Entry 5V7Q (electron microscopy, 3.70 A resolution); this record covers chains A and Q of the 31 polymer chains in the assembly.

Chain A:
Molecule: 23S rRNA
From: Mycobacterium tuberculosis
Sequence (3138 nucleotides; each row starts with the number of its first residue):
     1 UUGUAAGUGU CUAAGGGCGC AUGGUGGAUG CCUUGGCAUC GAGAGCCGAU GAAGGACGUG
    61 GGAGGCUGCG AUAUGCCUCG GGGAGCUGUC AACCGAGCGU GGAUCCGAGG AUUUCCGAAU
   121 GGGGAAACCC AGCACGAGUG AUGUCGUGCU ACCCGCAUCU GAAUAUAUAG GGUGCGGGAG
   181 GGAACGCGGG GAAGUGAAAC AUCUCAGUAC CCGUAGGAGG AGAAAACAAU UGUGAUUCCG
   241 CAAGUAGUGG CGAGCGAACG CGGAACAGGC UAAACCGCAC GCAUGGGUAA CCGGGUAGGG
   301 GUUGUGUGUG CGGGGUUGUG GGAGGAUAUG UCUCAGCGCU ACCCGGCUGA GAGGCAGUCA
   361 GAAAGUGUCG UGGUUAGCGG AAGUGGCCUG GGAUGGUCUG CCGUAGACGG UGAGAGCCCG
   421 GUACGCGAAA ACCCGGCACC UGCCUAGUAU CAAUUCCCGA GUAGCAGCGG GCCCGUGGAA
   481 UCCGCUGUGA AUCCGCCGGG ACCACCCGGU AAGCCUAAAU ACUCCUCGAU GACCGAUAGC
   541 GGAUUAGUAC CGUGAGGGAA UGGUGAAAAG UACCCCGGGA GGGGAGUGAA AGAGUACCUG
   601 AAACCGUGUG CCUACAAUCC GUCAGAGCCU CCUUUUCCUC UCCGGAGGAG GGUGGUGAUG
   661 GCGUGCCUUU UGAAGAAUGA GCCUGCGAGU CAGGGACAUG UCGCAAGGUU AACCCGUGUG
   721 GGGUAGCCGC AGCGAAAGCG AGUCUGAAUA GGGCGACCCA CACGCGCAUA CGCGCGUGUG
   781 AAUAGUGGCG UGUUCUGGAC CCGAAGCGGA GUGAUCUACC CAUGGCCAGG GUGAAGCGCG
   841 GGUAAGACCG CGUGGAGGCC CGAACCCACU UAGGUUGAAG ACUGAGGGGA UGAGCUGUGG
   901 GUAGGGGUGA AAGGCCAAUC AAACUCCGUG AUAGCUGGUU CUCCCCGAAA UGCAUUUAGG
   961 UGCAGCGUUG CGUGGUUCAC CGCGGAGGUA GAGCUACUGG AUGGCCGAUG GGCCCUACUA
  1021 GGUUACUGAC GUCAGCCAAA CUCCGAAUGC CGUGGUGUAA AGCGUGGCAG UGAGACGGCG
  1081 GGGGAUAAGC UCCGUACGUC GAAAGGGAAA CAGCCCAGAU CGCCGGCUAA GGCCCCCAAG
  1141 CGUGUGCUAA GUGGGAAAGG AUGUGCAGUC GCAAAGACAA CCAGGAGGUU GGCUUAGAAG
  1201 CAGCCACCCU UGAAAGAGUG CGUAAUAGCU CACUGGUCAA GUGAUUGUGC GCCGAUAAUG
  1261 UAGCGGGGCU CAAGCACACC GCCGAAGCCG CGGCACAUCC ACCUUGUGGU GGGUGUGGGU
  1321 AGGGGAGCGU CCCUCAUUCA GCGAAGCCAC CGGGUGACCG GUGGUGGAGG GUGGGGGAGU
  1381 GAGAAUGCAG GCAUGAGUAG CGACAAGGCA AGUGAGAACC UUGCCCGCCG AAAGACCAAG
  1441 GGUUCCUGGG CCAGGCCAGU CCGCCCAGGG UGAGUCGGGA CCUAAGGCGA GGCCGACAGG
  1501 CGUAGUCGAU GGACAACGGG UUGAUAUUCC CGUACCCGUG UGUGGGCGCC CGUGACGAAU
  1561 CAGCGGUACU AACCACCCAA AACCGGAUCG AUCACUCCCC UUCGGGGGUG UGGAGUUCUG
  1621 GGGCUGCGUG GGAACUUCGC UGGUAGUAGU CAAGCGAAGG GGUGACGCAG GAAGGUAGCC
  1681 GUACCAGUCA GUGGUAACAC UGGGGCAAGC CGGUAGGGAG AGCGAUAGGC AAAUCCGUCG
  1741 CUCACUAAUC CUGAGAGGUG ACGCAUAGCC GGUUGAGGCG AAUUCGGUGA UCCUCUGCUG
  1801 CCAAGAAAAG CCUCUAGCGA GCACACACAC GGCCCGUACC CCAAACCGAC ACAGGUGGUC
  1861 AGGUAGAGCA UACCAAGGCG UACGAGAUAA CUAUGGUUAA GGAACUCGGC AAAAUGCCCC
  1921 CGUAACUUCG GGAGAAGGGG GACCGGAAUA UCGUGAACAC CCUUGCGGUG GGAGCGGGAU
  1981 CCGGUCGCAG AAACCAGUGA GGAGCGACUG UUUACUAAAA ACACAGGUCC GUGCGAAGUC
  2041 GCAAGACGAU GUAUACGGAC UGACGCCUGC CCGGUGCUGG AAGGUUAAGA GGACCCGUUA
  2101 ACCCGCAAGG GUGAAGCGGA GAAUUUAAGC CCCAGUAAAC GGCGGUGGUA ACUAUAACCA
  2161 UCCUAAGGUA GCGAAAUUCC UUGUCGGGUA AGUUCCGACC UGCACGAAUG GCGUAACGAC
  2221 UUCUCAACUG UCUCAACCAU AGACUCGGCG AAAUUGCACU ACGAGUAAAG AUGCUCGUUA
  2281 CGCGCGGCAG GACGAAAAGA CCCCGGGACC UUCACUACAA CUUGGUAUUG AUGUUCGGUA
  2341 CGGUUUGUGU AGGAUAGGUG GGAGACUGUG AAACCUCGAC GCCAGUUGGG GCGGAGUCGU
  2401 UGUUGAAAUA CCACUCUGAU CGUAUUGGGC AUCUAACCUC GAACCCUGAA UCGGGUUUAG
  2461 GGACAGUGCC UGGCGGGUAG UUUAACUGGG GCGGUUGCCU CCUAAAAUGU AACGGAGGCG
  2521 CCCAAAGGUU CCCUCAACCU GGACGGCAAU CAGGUGGCGA GUGUAAAUGC ACAAGGGAGC
  2581 UUGACUGCGA GACUUACAAG UCAAGCAGGG ACGAAAGUCG GGAUUAGUGA UCCGGCACCC
  2641 CCGAGUGGAA GGGGUGUCGC UCAACGGAUA AAAGGUACCC CGGGGAUAAC AGGCUGAUCU
  2701 UCCCCAAGAG UCCAUAUCGA CGGGAUGGUU UGGCACCUCG AUGUCGGCUC GUCGCAUCCU
  2761 GGGGCUGGAG CAGGUCCCAA GGGUUGGGCU GUUCGCCCAU UAAAGCGGCA CGCGAGCUGG
  2821 GUUUAGAACG UCGUGAGACA GUUCGGUCUC UAUCCGCCGC GCGCGUCAGA AACUUGAGGA
  2881 AACCUGUCCC UAGUACGAGA GGACCGGGAC GGACGAACCU CUGGUGCACC AGUUGUCCCG
  2941 CCAGGGGCAC CGCUGGAUAG CCACGUUCGG UCAGGAUAAC CGCUGAAAGC AUCUAAGCGG
  3001 GAAACCUUCU CCAAGAUCAG GUUUCUCACC CACUUGGUGG GAUAAGGCCC CCCGCAGAAC
  3061 ACGGGUUCAA UAGGUCAGAC CUGGAAGCUC AGUAAUGGGU GUAGGGAACU GGUGCUAACC
  3121 GGCCGAAAAC UUACAACA
Unresolved in the structure: 1-4, 1013-1022, 3133-3138
Ligand contacts: Llinezolid-114 (917; N-({(5S)-2-oxo-3-[4-(1,3-thiazol-5-yl)phenyl]-1,3-oxazolidin-5-yl}methyl)acetamide): G2299, A2300, A2689, C2690, A2741, U2742, G2743, U2744, U2823
From the paper describing this entry:
  - contacts within the chain: A1591-G2079, A1591-C2132
  - binding site for Llinezolid-114: U2744

Chain Q:
Name: 50S ribosomal protein L20
From: Mycobacterium tuberculosis
UniProtKB: A0A045KJ85 (A0A045KJ85_MYCTX); residue numbers follow UniProt; this construct covers 1-129
Sequence (129 residues; row label = number of the first residue in the row):
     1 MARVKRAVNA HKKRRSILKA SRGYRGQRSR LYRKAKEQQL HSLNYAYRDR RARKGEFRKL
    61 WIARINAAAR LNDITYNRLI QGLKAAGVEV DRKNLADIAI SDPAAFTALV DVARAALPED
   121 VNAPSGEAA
Unresolved in the structure: 1, 124-129

Interface between chain A and chain Q:
Contacting residue pairs (141; chain A residue first):
  G17(A) - Arg25(Q)  hydrogen bond to the sugar
  C18(A) - Gly23(Q)  sugar contact
  C18(A) - Gly26(Q)  hydrogen bond to the phosphate
  G19(A) - Gly23(Q)  phosphate contact
  G19(A) - Ser29(Q)  phosphate contact
  G19(A) - Arg30(Q)  salt bridge to the phosphate
  C20(A) - Arg22(Q)  salt bridge to the phosphate
  U29(A) - Lys5(Q)  salt bridge to the phosphate
  U29(A) - Ala7(Q)  sugar contact
  U29(A) - Val8(Q)  sugar contact
  G30(A) - Lys5(Q)  salt bridge to the phosphate
  C533(A) - Ala2(Q)  phosphate contact
  C534(A) - Ala2(Q)  hydrogen bond to the phosphate
  C534(A) - Arg3(Q)  hydrogen bond to the phosphate
  G535(A) - Arg3(Q)  salt bridge to the phosphate
  A536(A) - Lys5(Q)  salt bridge to the phosphate
  A538(A) - Arg3(Q)  sugar contact
  A601(A) - Arg14(Q)  sugar contact
  C619(A) - Arg28(Q)  base contact
  C620(A) - Arg25(Q)  sugar contact
  C620(A) - Gln38(Q)  hydrogen bond to the phosphate
  C620(A) - Tyr45(Q)  phosphate contact
  G621(A) - Tyr24(Q)  phosphate contact
  G621(A) - Arg25(Q)  hydrogen bond to the phosphate
  G621(A) - Gln38(Q)  hydrogen bond to the sugar
  G621(A) - Ser42(Q)  hydrogen bond to the sugar
  G621(A) - Tyr45(Q)  base contact
  U622(A) - Tyr24(Q)  hydrogen bond to the phosphate
  U622(A) - Ser42(Q)  sugar contact
  U622(A) - Tyr45(Q)  sugar contact
  U622(A) - Ala46(Q)  hydrogen bond to the sugar
  U622(A) - Asp49(Q)  hydrogen bond to the sugar
  C623(A) - Asp49(Q)  sugar contact
  C623(A) - Arg53(Q)  sugar contact
  A624(A) - Arg53(Q)  salt bridge to the phosphate
  A624(A) - Phe57(Q)  sugar contact
  G655(A) - Arg22(Q)  salt bridge to the phosphate
  U656(A) - Gly23(Q)  phosphate contact
  G660(A) - Glu56(Q)  base contact
  G661(A) - Asp49(Q)  base contact
  C662(A) - Arg48(Q)  hydrogen bond to the sugar
  G663(A) - Tyr45(Q)  hydrogen bond to the sugar
  G663(A) - Arg48(Q)  hydrogen bond to the sugar
  G665(A) - Glu37(Q)  hydrogen bond to the base
  G665(A) - His41(Q)  hydrogen bond to the sugar
  C666(A) - Glu37(Q)  sugar contact
  C666(A) - His41(Q)  salt bridge to the phosphate
  C682(A) - Leu31(Q)  phosphate contact
  C682(A) - Arg33(Q)  salt bridge to the phosphate
  C683(A) - Arg33(Q)  salt bridge to the phosphate
  U684(A) - His11(Q)  phosphate contact
  U684(A) - Arg14(Q)  phosphate contact
  G685(A) - Ala7(Q)  phosphate contact
  G685(A) - His11(Q)  salt bridge to the phosphate
  C686(A) - Arg3(Q)  phosphate contact
  C686(A) - Lys5(Q)  phosphate contact
  C686(A) - Arg6(Q)  salt bridge to the phosphate
  G687(A) - Arg3(Q)  salt bridge to the phosphate
  G687(A) - Arg6(Q)  salt bridge to the phosphate
  C941(A) - Lys13(Q)  salt bridge to the phosphate
  A1119(A) - Tyr47(Q)  hydrogen bond to the sugar
  C1121(A) - Tyr47(Q)  hydrogen bond to the phosphate
  C1121(A) - Arg51(Q)  salt bridge to the phosphate
  G1122(A) - Arg50(Q)  salt bridge to the phosphate
  G1122(A) - Arg51(Q)  salt bridge to the phosphate
  C1123(A) - Arg50(Q)  salt bridge to the phosphate
  C1123(A) - Arg53(Q)  salt bridge to the phosphate
  C1123(A) - Lys54(Q)  base contact
  C1124(A) - Arg53(Q)  salt bridge to the phosphate
  C1124(A) - Phe57(Q)  sugar contact
  C1124(A) - Trp61(Q)  sugar contact
  C1124(A) - Lys93(Q)  hydrogen bond to the sugar
  G1125(A) - Lys54(Q)  hydrogen bond to the base
  G1125(A) - Asp91(Q)  sugar contact
  G1125(A) - Lys93(Q)  salt bridge to the phosphate
  G1126(A) - Arg58(Q)  salt bridge to the phosphate
  G1126(A) - Asp91(Q)  phosphate contact
  G1126(A) - Arg92(Q)  hydrogen bond to the phosphate
  C1127(A) - Arg58(Q)  salt bridge to the phosphate
  C1127(A) - Lys84(Q)  salt bridge to the phosphate
  C1127(A) - Arg92(Q)  salt bridge to the phosphate
  U1128(A) - Lys84(Q)  salt bridge to the phosphate
  A1138(A) - Lys59(Q)  sugar contact
  A1138(A) - Ile62(Q)  phosphate contact
  A1139(A) - Ile62(Q)  sugar contact
  A1139(A) - Ala63(Q)  phosphate contact
  A1139(A) - Asn66(Q)  hydrogen bond to the phosphate
  A1139(A) - Asn77(Q)  hydrogen bond to the sugar
  G1140(A) - Asn66(Q)  hydrogen bond to the phosphate
  G1140(A) - Arg70(Q)  salt bridge to the phosphate
  G1140(A) - Thr75(Q)  phosphate contact
  G1140(A) - Tyr76(Q)  hydrogen bond to the phosphate
  G1140(A) - Asn77(Q)  hydrogen bond to the sugar
  C1141(A) - Arg70(Q)  salt bridge to the phosphate
  C1279(A) - Val121(Q)  hydrogen bond to the sugar
  C1280(A) - Arg78(Q)  hydrogen bond to the base
  C1280(A) - Gln81(Q)  sugar contact
  C1280(A) - Val121(Q)  sugar contact
  C1280(A) - Ala123(Q)  sugar contact
  G1281(A) - Asn77(Q)  hydrogen bond to the sugar
  G1281(A) - Arg78(Q)  hydrogen bond to the sugar
  G1281(A) - Gln81(Q)  hydrogen bond to the phosphate
  C1282(A) - Tyr76(Q)  phosphate contact
  C1282(A) - Asn77(Q)  sugar contact
  C1282(A) - Lys84(Q)  salt bridge to the phosphate
  C1283(A) - Ile62(Q)  phosphate contact
  C1283(A) - Tyr76(Q)  phosphate contact
  C1283(A) - Arg92(Q)  salt bridge to the phosphate
  G1284(A) - Arg58(Q)  salt bridge to the phosphate
  G1284(A) - Ile62(Q)  phosphate contact
  A1285(A) - Gly55(Q)  phosphate contact
  A1286(A) - Tyr47(Q)  base contact
  A1286(A) - Arg48(Q)  base contact
  A1286(A) - Arg51(Q)  hydrogen bond to the sugar
  G1329(A) - Asn9(Q)  base contact
  G1329(A) - Lys12(Q)  sugar contact
  U1330(A) - Val4(Q)  base contact
  U1330(A) - Lys12(Q)  sugar contact
  C1331(A) - Arg3(Q)  sugar contact
  C1348(A) - Arg14(Q)  salt bridge to the phosphate
  C1348(A) - Arg15(Q)  salt bridge to the phosphate
  C1350(A) - Arg22(Q)  salt bridge to the phosphate
  C1358(A) - Lys13(Q)  phosphate contact
  C1359(A) - Lys12(Q)  salt bridge to the phosphate
  G1379(A) - Ala2(Q)  hydrogen bond to the sugar
  G1379(A) - Arg3(Q)  base contact
  U1380(A) - Val4(Q)  sugar contact
  G1381(A) - Arg6(Q)  sugar contact
  G1381(A) - Asn9(Q)  hydrogen bond to the base
  A1382(A) - Arg6(Q)  salt bridge to the phosphate
  A1382(A) - Ala10(Q)  phosphate contact
  G1383(A) - Tyr32(Q)  phosphate contact
  G1383(A) - Arg33(Q)  hydrogen bond to the base
  G1383(A) - Lys36(Q)  hydrogen bond to the base
  G1383(A) - Glu37(Q)  hydrogen bond to the base
  A1384(A) - Arg33(Q)  hydrogen bond to the sugar
  G2256(A) - Lys34(Q)  hydrogen bond to the sugar
  C2257(A) - Gln27(Q)  sugar contact
  C2257(A) - Arg28(Q)  sugar contact
  C2257(A) - Lys34(Q)  sugar contact
  C2259(A) - Arg25(Q)  salt bridge to the phosphate
Interface residues without a listed pair, chain A (79 interface residues in all): A602, A603, C604, A680, G1142, U1143, C1347, A1378, A2258
Interface residues without a listed pair, chain Q (65 interface residues in all): Ile80, Asp120, Asn122

Summary:
79 residues of chain A and 65 residues of chain Q are in contact; the contacts include 39 hydrogen bonds and
39 salt bridges. Among the polar pairs are G665(A)-Glu37(Q), G1125(A)-Lys54(Q) and C1280(A)-Arg78(Q). Bound to
chain A: Llinezolid-114. The paper reports a binding site for Llinezolid-114 at U2744(A); contacts within the
chain involving G2079(A), A1591(A) and C2132(A).
Chain A is 23S rRNA and chain Q is 50S ribosomal protein L20, both from Mycobacterium tuberculosis; the
structure, Cryo-EM structure of the large ribosomal subunit from Mycobacterium tuberculosis bound with a
potent linezolid analog, was determined by electron microscopy (same publication as 5V93).
